5LLW - chains B and A; structure by X-ray diffraction, 3.00 A resolution.

== Chain B (and A) ==
Name: Diguanylate cyclase (GGDEF) domain-containing protein
Organism: Idiomarina sp. A28L
Notes: chain A of this document is another copy of the same molecule, construct and numbering; everything in this record applies to it too
UniProt: F7RW09 (F7RW09_9GAMM); numbering as in UniProt (aligned over 3-683)
Amino-acid sequence (685 residues; row label = number of the first residue in the row; numbers below 1 keep their minus sign (Gly-1 is residue -1)):
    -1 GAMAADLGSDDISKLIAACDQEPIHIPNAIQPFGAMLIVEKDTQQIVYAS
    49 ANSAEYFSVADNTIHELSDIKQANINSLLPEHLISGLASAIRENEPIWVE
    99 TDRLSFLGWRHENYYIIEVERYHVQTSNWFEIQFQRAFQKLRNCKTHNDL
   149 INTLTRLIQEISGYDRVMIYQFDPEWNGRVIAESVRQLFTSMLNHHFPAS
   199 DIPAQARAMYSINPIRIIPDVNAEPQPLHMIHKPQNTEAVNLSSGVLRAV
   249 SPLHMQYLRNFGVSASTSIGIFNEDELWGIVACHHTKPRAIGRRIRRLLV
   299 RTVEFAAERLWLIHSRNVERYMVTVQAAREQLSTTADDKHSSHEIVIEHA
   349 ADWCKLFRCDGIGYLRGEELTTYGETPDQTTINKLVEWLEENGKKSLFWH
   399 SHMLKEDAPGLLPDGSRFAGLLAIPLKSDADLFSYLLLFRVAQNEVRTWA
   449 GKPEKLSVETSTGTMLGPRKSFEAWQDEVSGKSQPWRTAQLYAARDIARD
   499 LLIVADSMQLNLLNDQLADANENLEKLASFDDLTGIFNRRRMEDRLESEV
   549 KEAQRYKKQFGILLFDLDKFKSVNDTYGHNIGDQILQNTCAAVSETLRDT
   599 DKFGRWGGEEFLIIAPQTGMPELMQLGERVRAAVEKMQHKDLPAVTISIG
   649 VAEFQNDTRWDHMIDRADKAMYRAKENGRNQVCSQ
Disordered / not traced: -1 to 7, 427-429 (chain A: -1 to 7, 426-429)
Glycans and other covalent adducts: 2(R),3(E)- phytochromobilin (LBV) linked to Cys17
Modified residues: Mse1 (selenomethionine); Mse34, Mse166, Mse190, Mse207, Mse228, Mse253, Mse320, Mse401, Mse463, Mse506, Mse540, Mse618, Mse622, Mse635, Mse661, Mse669 (selenomethionine; parent Met)
Sequence notes: expression tag (-1 to 0, 2)
Ligand contacts: 2(R),3(E)- phytochromobilin (LBV; 3-[2-[(Z)-[3-(2-carboxyethyl)-5-[(Z)-(4-ethenyl-3-methyl-5-oxidanylidene-pyrrol-2-ylidene)methyl]-4-methyl-pyrrol-1-ium -2-ylidene]methyl]-5-[(Z)-[(3E)-3-ethylidene-4-methyl-5-oxidanylidene-pyrrolidin-2-ylidene]methyl]-4-methyl-1H-pyrrol-3- yl]propanoic acid): Glu20, Ile22, Mse166, Tyr168, Val178, Phe195, Ser198, Asp199, Ile200, Pro201, Ala204, Mse207, Tyr208, Arg214, Ile216, Arg246, Ala247, Val248, Ser249, Leu251, His252, Tyr255, Leu256, Phe259, Ser264, Thr265, Ser266, Ile278, Ala280, His282, Leu464, Gly465, Pro466
What the authors report for this chain:
  - binding site for 2(R),3(E)- phytochromobilin: Cys17
  - mutagenesis - D504L/A518L: abolished catalytic activity on red light illumination
  - mutagenesis - S505V/A526V: increased catalytic activity on dark

== Interface between chain B and chain A ==
Contacting residue pairs (118):
  Trp96(B) with Asn126(A), hydrogen bond (backbone-side chain); Glu129(A); Ile130(A)
  Glu98(B) with Asn126(A)
  Val122(B) with Thr124(A)
  Thr124(B) with Tyr120(A); Val122(A); Thr124(A)
  Ser125(B) with Glu98(A); Arg292(A), hydrogen bond (backbone-side chain)
  Asn126(B) with Trp96(A), hydrogen bond (side chain-backbone); Glu98(A); Arg292(A)
  Glu129(B) with Trp96(A); Arg292(A), salt bridge
  Phe132(B) with Phe132(A), hydrophobic
  Gln133(B) with Arg295(A); Arg299(A), hydrogen bond
  Phe136(B) with Phe132(A), hydrophobic; Phe136(A), hydrophobic; Arg299(A); Glu302(A)
  Arg140(B) with Phe270(A); Glu272(A); Glu302(A)
  Phe270(B) with Arg140(A)
  Asn271(B) with Arg314(A), hydrogen bond
  Glu272(B) with Arg140(A); Arg307(A), salt bridge; Arg314(A), salt bridge
  Arg292(B) with Ser125(A), hydrogen bond (side chain-backbone); Asn126(A); Glu129(A), salt bridge
  Arg295(B) with Gln133(A), hydrogen bond
  Arg299(B) with Phe132(A); Gln133(A), hydrogen bond; Phe136(A)
  Glu302(B) with Phe136(A); Arg140(A); Phe303(A)
  Phe303(B) with Glu302(A); Phe303(A), hydrophobic; Glu306(A)
  Glu306(B) with Phe303(A); Arg307(A), salt bridge
  Arg307(B) with Glu272(A), salt bridge; Glu306(A), salt bridge
  Trp309(B) with Leu310(A); Arg314(A)
  Leu310(B) with Glu306(A); Trp309(A); Leu310(A)
  Ser313(B) with Ser313(A), hydrogen bond; Arg314(A); Glu317(A), hydrogen bond
  Arg314(B) with Asn271(A), hydrogen bond; Glu272(A), salt bridge; Ser313(A)
  Val316(B) with Glu317(A)
  Glu317(B) with Ser313(A), hydrogen bond; Val316(A)
  Mse320(B) with Val316(A), hydrophobic; Mse320(A), hydrophobic
  Gln324(B) with Tyr490(A)
  Arg327(B) with Arg493(A); Asp494(A), salt bridge; Arg497(A)
  Glu328(B) with Leu395(A); Tyr490(A), hydrogen bond
  Ser331(B) with Arg493(A), hydrogen bond
  Leu395(B) with Glu328(A)
  Lys425(B) with Ala334(A); Ile501(A); Ser505(A), hydrogen bond
  Tyr490(B) with Mse320(A); Val321(A)
  Asp494(B) with Gln324(A); Arg327(A), salt bridge
  Arg497(B) with Asp498(A), salt bridge; Ile501(A)
  Asp498(B) with Arg497(A), salt bridge
  Leu500(B) with Ile501(A), hydrophobic
  Ile501(B) with Arg497(A); Leu500(A), hydrophobic; Ile501(A), hydrophobic
  Asp504(B) with Asp504(A); Leu508(A)
  Gln507(B) with Leu508(A)
  Leu508(B) with Asp504(A); Gln507(A); Leu508(A), hydrophobic; Leu511(A)
  Leu511(B) with Leu508(A), hydrophobic; Leu511(A), hydrophobic; Asn512(A); Leu515(A), hydrophobic
  Asn512(B) with Leu511(A)
  Gln514(B) with Leu515(A)
  Leu515(B) with Leu511(A), hydrophobic; Gln514(A); Leu515(A)
  Ala518(B) with Leu515(A), hydrophobic; Asn519(A); Leu522(A)
  Asn519(B) with Ala518(A)
  Leu522(B) with Leu522(A), hydrophobic; Leu525(A), hydrophobic
  Leu525(B) with Leu525(A), hydrophobic
  Arg537(B) with Asp573(A), salt bridge
  Arg538(B) with His577(A)
  Glu541(B) with His577(A)
  Lys569(B) with Tyr670(A); Glu674(A), salt bridge
  Asp573(B) with Lys667(A), salt bridge
  His577(B) with Asp663(A), salt bridge; Asp666(A), salt bridge
  Asn578(B) with Asp659(A), hydrogen bond
  Glu608(B) with Lys569(A), salt bridge
Other interface residues (no listed pair), chain B (67 interface residues in all): Val97, Tyr120, Ile130, Thr332, Arg493, Ser505, Asn521, Asp581
Other interface residues (no listed pair), chain A (70 interface residues in all): Val97, Ser331, Lys393, Asn521, Arg537, Asn572

== In short ==
Chain B and chain A form an interface of 67 and 70 residues respectively, with 16 hydrogen bonds and 18 salt
bridges. Polar contacts include Glu129(B)-Arg292(A), Glu272(B)-Arg307(A) and Glu272(B)-Arg314(A). The paper
reports a binding site for 2(R),3(E)- phytochromobilin at Cys17(B); D504L/A518L of chain B abolish catalytic
activity on red light illumination.
Chain B and chain A are both Diguanylate cyclase (GGDEF) domain-containing protein (Idiomarina sp. A28L); the
structure, Bacteriophytochrome activated diguanylyl cyclase from Idiomarina species A28L, was determined by
X-ray diffraction, deposited together with 5LLX.
